PDB entry 6P4I | X-ray diffraction, 1.60 A resolution | chain A

# Chain A
Name: Photoactive yellow protein
Source organism: Halorhodospira halophila
UniProtKB: P16113 (PYP_HALHA); residues 1-125 here = UniProt positions 1-125
Sequence (125 residues; numbered 1 to 125; the number before each row is that of its first residue):
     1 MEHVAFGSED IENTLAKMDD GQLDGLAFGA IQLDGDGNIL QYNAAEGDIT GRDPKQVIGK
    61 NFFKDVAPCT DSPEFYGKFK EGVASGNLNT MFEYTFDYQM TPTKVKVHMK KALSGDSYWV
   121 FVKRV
Modified / non-standard residues: Cys69 ((2R)-2-azanyl-3-[(E)-3-(4-hydroxyphenyl)prop-2-enoyl]sulfanyl-propanoic acid; 60F)
What the authors report for this chain:
  - conformationally variable residues: Gln41 to Asp71

# In short
From the paper: conformational variability at Gln41.
Chain A is Photoactive yellow protein (Halorhodospira halophila); the structure, Photoactive Yellow Protein
PYP 10ps, was determined by X-ray diffraction (same publication as 6P5D, 6P5E, 6P5F and 6P5G).
